Entry 6Z46 (X-ray diffraction, 3.70 A resolution); this record covers chains R and Z of the 28 polymer chains in the assembly.

[Chain R]
Molecule: Proteasome subunit alpha
Source organism: Sulfolobus acidocaldarius
Notes: EC 3.4.25.1
Reference sequence: A0A0U3GK31 (A0A0U3GK31_9CREN); residues 1-242 here = UniProt positions 1-242
Chain sequence (242 residues; numbered 1 to 242; the number before each row is that of its first residue):
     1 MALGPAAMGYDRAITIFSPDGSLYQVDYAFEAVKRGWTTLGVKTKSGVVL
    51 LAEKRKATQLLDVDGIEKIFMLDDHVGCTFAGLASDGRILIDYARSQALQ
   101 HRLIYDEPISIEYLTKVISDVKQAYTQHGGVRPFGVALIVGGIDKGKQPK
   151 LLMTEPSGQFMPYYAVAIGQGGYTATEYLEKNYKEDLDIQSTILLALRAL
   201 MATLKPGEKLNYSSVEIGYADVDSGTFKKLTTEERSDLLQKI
Disordered / not traced: 1-14, 55-59, 141-148, 173-213, 220-226, 237-242

[Chain Z]
Molecule: Proteasome subunit beta
Source organism: Sulfolobus acidocaldarius
Notes: EC 3.4.25.1
Reference sequence: A0A0U3GVH3 (A0A0U3GVH3_9CREN); residues 2-190 here correspond to UniProt positions 7-195 (UniProt number = residue number + 5)
Chain sequence (198 residues; numbered 1 to 198; the number before each row is that of its first residue):
     1 MTAIGIKTKDGVVLAAERRLSYGDFVLSKSARKVFKLGRFGIAGAGIVGD
    51 IQTLTRIMNVEIKYYEMYNSRKISARAAAKLLSVILYQNKVLPYISELLF
   101 GGVDEDGPKLFILDPIGSLIEDSYAAVGSGARVAIGVLEAEYNESLTSEA
   151 AKELAIKSMKSAVERDVMSGDGIDILIINKNNIYEDFIKILEHHHHHH
Disordered / not traced: 1, 140-143, 184-198
Differences from the reference sequence: initiating methionine (1); expression tag (191-198)

[How chain R and chain Z interact]
Pairs across the interface (13):
  L103(R) - V84(Z)
  I104(R) - K80(Z)
  I104(R) - L81(Z)
  I104(R) - V84(Z)
  Y105(R) - A77(Z)
  Y105(R) - K80(Z)
  Y105(R) - L81(Z)  hydrophobic
  D106(R) - K80(Z)  salt bridge
  E107(R) - A77(Z)
  S110(R) - N69(Z)  hydrogen bond
  E112(R) - Y68(Z)
  Y113(R) - Y68(Z)  hydrogen bond (backbone-side chain)
  K116(R) - Y68(Z)
Interface residues without a listed pair, chain R (11 interface residues in all): H101, V117
Interface residues without a listed pair, chain Z (8 interface residues in all): Y65, R76

[In short]
11 residues of chain R and 8 residues of chain Z are in contact; the contacts include 2 hydrogen bonds and 1
salt bridge. Polar contacts include D106(R)-K80(Z), S110(R)-N69(Z) and Y113(R)-Y68(Z).
Chain R is Proteasome subunit alpha and chain Z is Proteasome subunit beta, both from Sulfolobus
acidocaldarius; the structure, Structure of the S. acidocaldarius 20S proteasome (Saci0613/Saci0662), was
determined by X-ray diffraction.
